5M60 - chain A; structure by X-ray diffraction, 1.50 A resolution.

# Chain A
Protein: Beta-1,3-glucanase
Organism: Chaetomium thermophilum
UniProt: D8UU87 (D8UU87_9PEZI); residue numbers follow UniProt; this construct covers 29-785
Sequence (757 residues; row label = number of the first residue in the row):
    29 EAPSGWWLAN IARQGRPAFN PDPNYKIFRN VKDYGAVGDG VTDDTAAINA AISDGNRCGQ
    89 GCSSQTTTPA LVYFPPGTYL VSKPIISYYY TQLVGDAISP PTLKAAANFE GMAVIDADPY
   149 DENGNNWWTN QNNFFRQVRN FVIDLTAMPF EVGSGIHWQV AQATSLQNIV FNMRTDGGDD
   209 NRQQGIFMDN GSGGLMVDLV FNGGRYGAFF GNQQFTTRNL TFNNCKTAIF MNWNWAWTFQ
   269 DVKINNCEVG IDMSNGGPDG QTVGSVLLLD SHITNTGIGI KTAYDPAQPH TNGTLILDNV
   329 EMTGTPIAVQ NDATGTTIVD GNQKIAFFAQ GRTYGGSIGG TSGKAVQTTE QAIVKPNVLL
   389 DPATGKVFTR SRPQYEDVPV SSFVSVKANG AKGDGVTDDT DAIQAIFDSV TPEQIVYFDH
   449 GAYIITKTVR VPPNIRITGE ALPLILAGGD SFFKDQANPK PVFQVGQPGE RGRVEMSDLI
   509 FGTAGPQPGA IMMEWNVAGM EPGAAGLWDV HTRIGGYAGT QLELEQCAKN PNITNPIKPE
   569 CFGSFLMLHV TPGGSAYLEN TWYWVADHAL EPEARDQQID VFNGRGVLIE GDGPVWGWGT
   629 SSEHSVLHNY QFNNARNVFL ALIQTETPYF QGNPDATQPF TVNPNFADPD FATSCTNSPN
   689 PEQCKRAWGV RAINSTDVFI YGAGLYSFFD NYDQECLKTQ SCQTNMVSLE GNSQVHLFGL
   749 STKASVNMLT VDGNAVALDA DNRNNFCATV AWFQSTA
Not modelled in the structure: 784-785
Differences from the reference sequence: modified residue (29)
Modified / non-standard residues: E29 (pyroglutamic acid; PCA)
Disulfides: C86-C90, C555-C569, C683-C692, C724-C730
Covalently attached groups: N-acetylglucosamine (NAG) linked to N247, N320
Bound ions: Na+: Y657 (together with beta-D-glucopyranose)
Ligand contacts: beta-D-glucopyranose (BGC): Q159, N160, F162, Q190, S220, W590, W592, D595, H596, E631, H632, Q652, E654, Y657

# In short
Chain A binds beta-D-glucopyranose. Covalently linked N-acetylglucosamine: at N247 and N320.
Chain A is Beta-1,3-glucanase (Chaetomium thermophilum); the structure, Chaetomium thermophilum
beta-1-3-glucanase, was determined by X-ray diffraction (same publication as 5M5Z).
